PDB entry 7TKC | electron microscopy, 5.80 A resolution (low resolution: residue-level contacts below are approximate; hydrogen-bond / salt-bridge calls are withheld) | chains T and V of the 27 polymer chains in the assembly

Chain T:
Protein: ATP synthase subunit a
Source organism: Saccharomyces cerevisiae
Reference sequence: P00854 (ATP6_YEAST); residues 1-249 here correspond to UniProt positions 11-259 (UniProt number = residue number + 10)
Chain sequence (249 residues; row label = number of the first residue in the row):
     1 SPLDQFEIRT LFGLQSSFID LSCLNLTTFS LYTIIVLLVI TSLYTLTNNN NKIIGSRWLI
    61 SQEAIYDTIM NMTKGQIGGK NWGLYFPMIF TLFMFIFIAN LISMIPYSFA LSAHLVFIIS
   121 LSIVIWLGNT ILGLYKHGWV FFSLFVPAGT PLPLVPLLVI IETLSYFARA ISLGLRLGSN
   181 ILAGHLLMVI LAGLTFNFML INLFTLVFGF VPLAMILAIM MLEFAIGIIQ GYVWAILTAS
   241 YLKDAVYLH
Not modelled in the structure: 1-25

Chain V:
Protein: ATP synthase subunit d
Source organism: Saccharomyces cerevisiae
Reference sequence: P30902 (ATP7_YEAST); residues 1-173 here correspond to UniProt positions 2-174 (UniProt number = residue number + 1)
Chain sequence (173 residues; numbered 1 to 173; the number before each row is that of its first residue):
     1 SLAKSAANKL DWAKVISSLR ITGSTATQLS SFKKRNDEAR RQLLELQSQP TEVDFSHYRS
    61 VLKNTSVIDK IESYVKQYKP VKIDASKQLQ VIESFEKHAM TNAKETESLV SKELKDLQST
   121 LDNIQSARPF DELTVDDLTK IKPEIDAKVE EMVKKGKWDV PGYKDRFGNL NVM
Not modelled in the structure: 1-2
Curated features (UniProtKB/Swiss-Prot):
  - modified residue: Ser1 (N-acetylserine)

Interface between chain T and chain V:
Residue-residue contacts (11):
  Asn51(T) with Leu133(V); Thr134(V)
  Lys52(T) with Leu133(V)
  Ile53(T) with Leu133(V)
  Ala64(T) with Leu170(V)
  Asp67(T) with Leu170(V)
  Thr68(T) with Leu170(V); Asn171(V)
  Lys80(T) with Lys155(V); Gly156(V)
  Gly83(T) with Gly156(V)
Also at the interface, not in a pair above, chain T (12 interface residues in all): Asn50, Asn81, Trp82, Leu84
Also at the interface, not in a pair above, chain V (7 interface residues in all): Asn169

In short:
The interface between chain T and chain V involves 12 residues on one side and 7 on the other.
Here chain T is ATP synthase subunit a and chain V is ATP synthase subunit d, both from Saccharomyces
cerevisiae. Entry 7TKC (Yeast ATP synthase State 1catalytic(g) with 10 mM ATP backbone model) was determined
by electron microscopy, deposited together with 7TJS, 7TJT, 7TJU, 7TJV, 7TJW, 7TJX and 30 further entries.
